Entry 8WLO (electron microscopy, 2.62 A resolution); this record covers chains A and E of the 4 polymer chains in the assembly.

[Chain A]
Molecule: Spike glycoprotein
Organism: Severe acute respiratory syndrome coronavirus 2
UniProt: P0DTC2 (SPIKE_SARS2); residues 1-1217 here = UniProt positions 1-1217
Chain sequence (1217 residues; row label = number of the first residue in the row):
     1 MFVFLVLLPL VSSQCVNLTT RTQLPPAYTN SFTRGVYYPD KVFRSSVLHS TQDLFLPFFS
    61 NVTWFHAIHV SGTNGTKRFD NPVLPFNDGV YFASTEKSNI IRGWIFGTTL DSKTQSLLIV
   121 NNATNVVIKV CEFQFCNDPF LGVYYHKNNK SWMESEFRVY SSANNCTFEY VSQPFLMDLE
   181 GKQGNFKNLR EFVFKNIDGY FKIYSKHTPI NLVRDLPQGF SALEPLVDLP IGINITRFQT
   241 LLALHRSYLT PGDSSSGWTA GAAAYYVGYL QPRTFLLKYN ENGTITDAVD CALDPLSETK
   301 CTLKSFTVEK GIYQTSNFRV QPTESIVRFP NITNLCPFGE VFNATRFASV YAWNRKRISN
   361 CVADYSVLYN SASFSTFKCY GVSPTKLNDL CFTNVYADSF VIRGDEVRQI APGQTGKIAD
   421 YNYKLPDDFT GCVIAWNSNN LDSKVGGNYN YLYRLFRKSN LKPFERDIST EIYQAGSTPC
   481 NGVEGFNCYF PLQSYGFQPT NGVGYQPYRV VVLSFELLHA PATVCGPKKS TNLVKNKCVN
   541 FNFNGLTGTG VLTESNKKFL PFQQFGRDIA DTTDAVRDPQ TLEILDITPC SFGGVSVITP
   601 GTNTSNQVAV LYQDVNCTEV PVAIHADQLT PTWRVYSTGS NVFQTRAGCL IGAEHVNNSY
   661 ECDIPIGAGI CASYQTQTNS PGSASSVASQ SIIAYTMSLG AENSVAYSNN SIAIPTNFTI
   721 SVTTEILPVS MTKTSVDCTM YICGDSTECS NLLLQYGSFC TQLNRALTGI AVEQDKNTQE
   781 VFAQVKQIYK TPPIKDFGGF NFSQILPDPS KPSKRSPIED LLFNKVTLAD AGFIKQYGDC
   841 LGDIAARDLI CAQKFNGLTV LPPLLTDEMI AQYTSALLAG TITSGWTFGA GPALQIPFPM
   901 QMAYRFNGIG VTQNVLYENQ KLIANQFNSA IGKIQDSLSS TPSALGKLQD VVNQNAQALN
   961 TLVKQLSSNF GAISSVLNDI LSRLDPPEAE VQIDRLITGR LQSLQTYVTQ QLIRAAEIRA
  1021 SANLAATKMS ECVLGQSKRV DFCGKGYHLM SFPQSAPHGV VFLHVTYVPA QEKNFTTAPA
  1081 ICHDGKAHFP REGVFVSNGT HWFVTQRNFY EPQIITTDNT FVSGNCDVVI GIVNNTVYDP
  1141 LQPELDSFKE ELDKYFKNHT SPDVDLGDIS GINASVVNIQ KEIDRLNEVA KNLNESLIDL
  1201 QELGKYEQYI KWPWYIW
Not modelled in the structure: 1-13, 69-76, 142-153, 177-187, 248-256, 677-689, 828-847, 1148-1217
Sequence notes: engineered mutation G682 (Arg in P0DTC2), S683 (Arg in P0DTC2), S685 (Arg in P0DTC2), P817 (Phe in P0DTC2), P892 (Ala in P0DTC2), P899 (Ala in P0DTC2), P942 (Ala in P0DTC2), P986 (Lys in P0DTC2), P987 (Val in P0DTC2)
Swiss-Prot annotation at these positions:
  - region: N280 to C301 (Putative superantigen), R403 to D405 (Integrin-binding motif), N448 to F456 (Immunodominant HLA epitope recognized by the CD8+), P681, A684 (Putative superantigen), S816 to Y837 (Fusion peptide 1), K835 to F855 (Fusion peptide 2), D1163 to E1202 (Heptad repeat 2)
  - site: R815, S816 (Cleavage)
  - glycosylation: N17 (N-linked (GlcNAc...) (complex) asparagine), N61 (N-linked (GlcNAc...) (hybrid) asparagine), N74 (N-linked (GlcNAc...) (complex) asparagine), N122 (N-linked (GlcNAc...) (hybrid) asparagine), N149 (N-linked (GlcNAc...) (complex) asparagine), N165 (N-linked (GlcNAc...) (complex) asparagine), N234 (N-linked (GlcNAc...) (high mannose) asparagine), N282 (N-linked (GlcNAc...) (complex) asparagine), T323 (O-linked (GalNAc) threonine), S325 (O-linked (HexNAc...) serine), N331 (N-linked (GlcNAc...) (complex) asparagine), N343 (N-linked (GlcNAc...) (complex) asparagine), N603 (N-linked (GlcNAc...) (hybrid) asparagine), N616 (N-linked (GlcNAc...) (complex) asparagine), N657 (N-linked (GlcNAc...) (complex) asparagine), T676 (O-linked (GlcNAc...) threonine), T678 (O-linked (GlcNAc...) threonine), N709 (N-linked (GlcNAc...) (high mannose) asparagine), N717 (N-linked (GlcNAc...) (hybrid) asparagine), N801 (N-linked (GlcNAc...) (hybrid) asparagine) and 6 more in UniProt
  - natural variant: L5 (L5F: In strain: Iota/B.1.526), S13 (S13I: In strain: Epsilon/B.1.427/B.1.429), L18 (L18F: In strain: Beta/B.1.351, Gamma/P.1 and 1 more), T19 (T19I: In strain: Omicron/BQ.1.1, Omicron/XBB.1.5 and 1 more; T19R: In strain: Delta/B.1.617.2, Omicron/BA.2 and 4 more), T20 (T20N: In strain: Gamma/P.1), L24 to A27 (sequence variant, change not given here; In strain: Omicron/BA.2, Omicron/BA.2.12.1 and 6 more), P26 (P26S: In strain: Gamma/P.1), Q52 (Q52H: In strain: Omicron/EG.5.1), A67 (A67V: In strain: Eta/B.1.525, Omicron/BA.1), H69 to V70 (deletion: In strain: Alpha/B.1.1.7, Eta/B.1.525 and 5 more), G75 (G75V: In strain: Lambda/C.37), T76 (T76I: In strain: Lambda/C.37), 82 further natural variant entries in UniProt
  - mutagenesis: H69 to V70 (Increased incorporation of cleaved spike into virions), N121 (N121Q: Partial loss of biliverdin affinity), R190 (R190K: Partial loss of biliverdin affinity), N234 (N234Q: Increased resistance to neutralizing antibodies), N331 (N331Q: Reduced viral infectivity), N343 (N343Q: Reduced viral infectivity), L452 (L452R: Increased resistance to neutralizing antibodies. Decreases HLA binding to NF9 epitope. Increased binding affinity to human ACE2), Y453 (Y453F: Decreased HLA binding to NF9 epitope. Increased binding affinity to human ACE2), A475 (A475V: Increased resistance to neutralizing antibodies), V483 (V483A: Increased resistance to neutralizing antibodies), E484 (E484D: Increased replication in human TMEM106B overexpressing cells), F490 (F490L: Increased resistance to neutralizing antibodies and human covalescent sera neutralization), 12 further mutagenesis entries in UniProt
Disulfides: C15-C136, C131-C166, C291-C301, C336-C361, C379-C432, C391-C525, C480-C488, C538-C590, C617-C649, C662-C671, C738-C760, C743-C749, C1032-C1043, C1082-C1126
Covalently attached groups: N-acetylglucosamine (NAG) linked to N234, N282, N331, N343, N616, N709, N717, N801, N1074, N1098, N1134

[Chain E]
Molecule: Angiotensin-converting enzyme
Organism: Hippopotamus amphibius
Chain sequence (597 residues; row label = number of the first residue in the row):
    19 QSTTEEQAKT FLLKFDHDAE DLSYQSSLAS WNYNTNITDE NVQKMNEARA KWSAFYEEQS
    79 KAAKMFSLEE IQDLTLKRQL QALQQSGTSA LSADKSKRLN TILNTMSTIY SSGKVLDPNT
   139 QECLVLEPGL DDIMENSQDY SRRLWAWEGW RAEVGKQLRP LYEEYVVLEN EMARANNYED
   199 YGDYWRGDYE VTGAGDYDYS RDQLITDVER TFAEIKPLYE QLHAYVRTKL MDAYPSHISP
   259 TGCLPAHLLG DMWGRFWTNL YPLTVPFGQK PSIDVTREME NQSWDTKRIF KEAEKFFVSI
   319 GLPNMTQGFW DNSMLTEPGD GRKVVCHPTA WDLGKGDFRI KMCTKVTMDD FLTAHHEMGH
   379 IQYDMAYATQ PYLLRNGANE GFHEAVGEIM SLSAATPHYL KALGLLPPDF YEDSETEINF
   439 LLKQALTIVG TLPFTYMLEK WRWMVFKGKI PKEQWMQKWW EMKREIVGVV EPLPHDETYC
   499 DPACLFHVAE DYSFIRYYTR TIYQFQFHEA LCQTAKHEGP LYKCDISNST DAGQRLLQML
   559 NLGKSEPWTL ALERIVGAKT MDVKPLLNYF EPLLTWLKDQ NGNSFVGWST DWTPYSE
Disulfides: C344-C361, C530-C542
Bound ions: Zn2+: H374, H378

[Chain A / chain E interface]
Residue-residue contacts - 22 pairs, chain A then chain E:
  K417(A) with L31(E)
  Y449(A) with D39(E), hydrogen bond
  F456(A) with T28(E)
  A475(A) with Q25(E), hydrogen bond (backbone-side chain)
  G476(A) with Q25(E)
  S477(A) with S20(E), hydrogen bond
  F486(A) with F84(E), hydrophobic
  N487(A) with Q25(E)
  Y489(A) with T28(E)
  Q493(A) with H35(E)
  S494(A) with H35(E)
  Q498(A) with Y42(E)
  T500(A) with Y42(E), hydrogen bond; L46(E); D355(E); R357(E)
  N501(A) with Y42(E), hydrogen bond; K353(E)
  G502(A) with K353(E), hydrogen bond (backbone-backbone); G354(E), hydrogen bond (backbone-backbone); D355(E)
  Y505(A) with K353(E)
Other interface residues (no listed pair), chain A (19 interface residues in all): Y453, L455, G496
Other interface residues (no listed pair), chain E (14 interface residues in all): F29

[Overview]
19 residues of chain A face 14 of chain E across their interface; the contacts include 7 hydrogen bonds. Polar
pairs include Y449(A)-D39(E), A475(A)-Q25(E) and S477(A)-S20(E). Covalently linked N-acetylglucosamine: at
N234(A), N282(A), N331(A), N343(A), N616(A) and N709(A) and 5 more.
Here chain A is Spike glycoprotein (Severe acute respiratory syndrome coronavirus 2) and chain E is
Angiotensin-converting enzyme (Hippopotamus amphibius). Entry 8WLO (Cryo-EM structure of SARS-CoV-2 prototype
spike protein in complex with hippopotamus ACE2) was determined by electron microscopy, deposited together
with 8WLR.
